Entry 6R92 (electron microscopy, 4.80 A resolution (low resolution: residue-level contacts below are approximate; hydrogen-bond / salt-bridge calls are withheld)); this record covers chains I and A of the 12 polymer chains in the assembly.

== Chain I ==
Molecule: Human alpha-satellite DNA
Sequence (145 nucleotides; numbered 1 to 145; the number before each row is that of its first residue):
     1 ATCAATATCCACCTGCAGATTCTACCAAAAGTGTATTTGGAAACTGCTCC
    51 ATCAAAAGGCATGTTCAGCTGGTTCAGCTGAACATGCCTTTTGATGGAGC
   101 AGTTTCCAAATACACTTTTGGTAGAATCTGCAGGTGGATATTGAT

== Chain A ==
Protein: Histone H3.1
Organism: Homo sapiens
Reference sequence: P68431 (H31_HUMAN); numbering as in UniProt (aligned over 1-136)
Sequence (139 residues; numbered -2 to 136; the number before each row is that of its first residue; numbers below 1 keep their minus sign (Gly-2 is residue -2)):
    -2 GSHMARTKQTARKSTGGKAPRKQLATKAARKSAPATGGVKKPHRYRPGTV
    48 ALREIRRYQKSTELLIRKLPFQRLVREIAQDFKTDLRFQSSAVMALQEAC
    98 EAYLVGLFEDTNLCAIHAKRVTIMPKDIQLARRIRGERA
Not modelled in the structure: -2 to 38
Differences from the reference sequence: expression tag (-2 to 0)

== How chain I and chain A interact ==
Pairs across the interface (19):
  DC50(I) - Arg84(A)
  DC50(I) - Phe85(A)
  DC50(I) - Gln86(A)
  DC50(I) - Ser87(A)
  DA51(I) - Arg73(A)
  DA51(I) - Arg84(A)
  DA51(I) - Phe85(A)
  DC60(I) - Arg64(A)
  DC69(I) - Arg43(A)
  DC69(I) - Pro44(A)
  DG71(I) - Lys116(A)
  DG71(I) - Arg117(A)
  DG71(I) - Val118(A)
  DG71(I) - Thr119(A)
  DG72(I) - Arg117(A)
  DG72(I) - Met121(A)
  DA144(I) - Arg41(A)
  DA144(I) - Tyr42(A)
  DA144(I) - Arg43(A)
Interface residues without a listed pair, chain I (9 interface residues in all): DG68, DG143
Interface residues without a listed pair, chain A (16 interface residues in all): His40

== Summary ==
9 residues of chain I and 16 residues of chain A are in contact.
Here chain I is Human alpha-satellite DNA and chain A is Histone H3.1 (Homo sapiens). Entry 6R92 (Cryo-EM
structure of NCP-THF2(+1)-UV-DDB class B) was determined by electron microscopy together with 6R8Y, 6R8Z,
6R90, 6R91, 6R93 and 6R94 from the same study.
